7OQO - chains A and B; structure by X-ray diffraction, 3.35 A resolution.

[Chain A]
Protein: N6-adenosine-methyltransferase catalytic subunit
Source organism: Homo sapiens
Notes: EC 2.1.1.348
Reference sequence: Q86U44 (MTA70_HUMAN); residues 354-580 here = UniProt positions 354-580
Amino-acid sequence (246 residues; each row starts with the number of its first residue):
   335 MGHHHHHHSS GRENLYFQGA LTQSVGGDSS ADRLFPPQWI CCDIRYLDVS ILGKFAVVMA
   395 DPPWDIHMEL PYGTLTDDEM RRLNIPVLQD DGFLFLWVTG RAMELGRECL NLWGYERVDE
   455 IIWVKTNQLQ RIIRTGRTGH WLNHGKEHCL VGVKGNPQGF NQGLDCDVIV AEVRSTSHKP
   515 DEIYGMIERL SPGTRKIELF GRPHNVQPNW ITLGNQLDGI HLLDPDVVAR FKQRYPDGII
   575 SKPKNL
Disordered / not traced: 335-367, 401-406, 468-473, 575-580
Differences from the reference sequence: initiating methionine (335); expression tag (336-353)
Residues lining bound ligands: 0BA (2-oxidanyl-N-[[(3R)-3-oxidanyl-1-(7H-pyrrolo[2,3-d]pyrimidin-4-yl)piperidin-3-yl]methyl]-4-[[(3S)-3-propan-2-yl-2-azaspiro[3.3]heptan-2-yl]methyl]benzamide): Cys-376, Asp-377, Ile-378, Arg-379, Asp-395, Pro-396, Pro-397, Trp-398, Gly-407, Leu-409, Trp-431, Val-432, Thr-433, Glu-481, His-482, Ser-511, His-512, Lys-513, Phe-534, Gly-535, Arg-536, Gly-548, Asn-549, Gln-550
Curated features (UniProtKB/Swiss-Prot):
  - region: Pro-396 to Thr-410 (Gate loop 1), Glu-450 to Glu-454 (Interaction with METTL14), Gln-462 to Gly-479 (Interphase loop), Gln-464 to Lys-480 (Interaction with METTL14), Arg-465 to His-478 (Positively charged region required for RNA-binding), Val-507 to Asp-515 (Gate loop 2)
  - binding site (S-adenosyl-L-methionine): Asp-377, Ile-378, Asp-395, Lys-513, Arg-536 to Asn-539, Asn-549, Gln-550
  - site (Interaction with METTL14): Glu-438, Arg-441
  - natural variant: Tyr-406 (Y406C: Found in patients with large intestine cancer; uncertain significance)
  - mutagenesis: Asp-377 (D377A: Abolishes methyltransferase activity), Asp-395 to Trp-398 (Loss of function. Abolishes ability to regulate primary miRNA processing. Does not affect ability to promote mRNA translation. Abolishes formation of m6A at DNA damage sites), Asp-395 (D395A: Abolishes methyltransferase activity), Tyr-406 (Y406A: Strong reduction in methyltransferase activity), Gln-462 to Gly-479 (Impaired RNA-binding and methyltransferase activities), Trp-475 (W475A: Decreased methyltransferase activity), Asn-477 (N477A: Decreased methyltransferase activity), Glu-532 (E532A: Abolishes methyltransferase activity), Arg-536 (R536A: Slight reduction in methyltransferase activity), His-538 (H538A: Slight reduction in methyltransferase activity), Asn-539 (N539A: Abolishes methyltransferase activity), Asn-549 (N549A: Slight reduction in methyltransferase activity. Strong reduction in methyltransferase activity; when associated with A-550), 1 further mutagenesis entry in UniProt

[Chain B]
Protein: N6-adenosine-methyltransferase non-catalytic subunit
Source organism: Homo sapiens
Reference sequence: Q9HCE5 (MET14_HUMAN); residues 107-395 here = UniProt positions 107-395
Amino-acid sequence (290 residues; numbered 106 to 395; the number before each row is that of its first residue):
   106 MLKGTQSLNP HNDYCQHFVD TGHRPQNFIR DVGLADRFEE YPKLRELIRL KDELIAKSNT
   166 PPMYLQADIE AFDIRELTPK FDVILLEPPL EEYYRETGIT ANEKCWTWDD IMKLEIDEIA
   226 APRSFIFLWC GSGEGLDLGR VCLRKWGYRR CEDICWIKTN KNNPGKTKTL DPKAVFQRTK
   286 EHCLMGIKGT VKRSTDGDFI HANVDIDLII TEEPEIGNIE KPVEIFHIIE HFCLGRRRLH
   346 LFGRDSTIRP GWLTVGPTLT NSNYNAETYA SYFSAPNSYL TGCTEEIERL
Disordered / not traced: 106-116, 137-151, 201-208, 270-274, 296-308, 390-395
Disulfides: Cys-338/Cys-388
Differences from the reference sequence: initiating methionine (106)
Curated features (UniProtKB/Swiss-Prot):
  - region: Arg-135, Asp-136 (Interaction with METTL3), Ser-237, Gly-238 (Interaction with METTL3), Arg-245 to Arg-254 (Positively charged region required for RNA-binding), Arg-255 to Asp-258 (Interaction with METTL3), Lys-278 to His-287 (Interaction with METTL3), Lys-297, Arg-298 (Positively charged region required for RNA-binding), Asn-308 to Asp-312 (Interaction with METTL3)
  - site (Interaction with METTL3): Tyr-146, Asp-242, Arg-245, Arg-298
  - mutagenesis: Asp-173 (D173A: Little or no effect on S-adenosyl-L-methionine-binding or methyltransferase activity; when associated with A-192), Glu-192 (E192A: Little or no effect on methyltransferase activity. Little or no effect on S-adenosyl-L-methionine-binding or methyltransferase activity; when associated with A-173), Tyr-198 (Y198A: Does not affect methyltransferase activity of the heterodimer complex formed with METTL3), Arg-245 (R245E: Reduced RNA-binding. Reduced RNA-binding; when associated with E-255), Arg-254 to Arg-255 (Strongly reduced methyltransferase activity of the heterodimer complex formed with METTL3), Arg-255 (R255E: Reduced RNA-binding; when associated with E-245), Lys-297 to Arg-298 (Reduced RNA-binding), Arg-298 (R298P: Strongly decreased methyltransferase activity of the heterodimer complex formed with METTL3, probably due to reduced RNA-binding), Asp-312 (D312A: Decreased methyltransferase activity of the heterodimer complex formed with METTL3), Cys-338 (C338A: Does not affect methyltransferase activity of the heterodimer complex formed with METTL3), Pro-362 to Thr-363 (Little or no effect on methyltransferase activity of the heterodimer complex formed with METTL3)

[Chain A / chain B interface]
Residue-residue contacts (94; chain A residue first):
  Phe-429(A) with Phe-281(B), hydrophobic
  Gly-434(A) with Arg-255(B), hydrogen bond (backbone-side chain)
  Met-437(A) with Arg-245(B); Arg-255(B); Asp-258(B)
  Glu-438(A) with Arg-245(B), salt bridge; Arg-249(B); Arg-255(B), salt bridge
  Arg-441(A) with Leu-241(B), hydrogen bond (side chain-backbone); Asp-242(B), salt bridge; Arg-245(B)
  Arg-451(A) with Gly-238(B), hydrogen bond (side chain-backbone); Leu-241(B); Asp-242(B), salt bridge
  Val-452(A) with Lys-278(B); Val-280(B), hydrophobic; Arg-283(B), hydrogen bond (backbone-side chain)
  Asp-453(A) with Ala-279(B); Val-280(B), hydrogen bond (side chain-backbone); Phe-281(B), hydrogen bond (side chain-backbone); Arg-283(B), salt bridge
  Glu-454(A) with Leu-241(B); Lys-285(B), hydrogen bond (backbone-side chain)
  Ile-455(A) with Phe-281(B), hydrophobic
  Ile-456(A) with Cys-260(B), hydrophobic; Lys-285(B); His-287(B)
  Val-458(A) with Ile-134(B), hydrophobic
  Gln-464(A) with Phe-133(B); Ile-134(B); Arg-135(B), hydrogen bond (backbone-backbone)
  Ile-466(A) with Ile-134(B), hydrophobic; Ile-311(B), hydrophobic; Ile-315(B), hydrophobic
  His-474(A) with Glu-257(B)
  Trp-475(A) with Phe-230(B), hydrophobic; Cys-256(B); Glu-257(B), hydrogen bond (backbone-side chain); Ile-292(B), hydrophobic; Phe-337(B)
  Leu-476(A) with Glu-257(B), hydrogen bond (backbone-side chain); Ile-259(B), hydrophobic; Asp-310(B); Ile-311(B); Asp-312(B); Phe-337(B), hydrophobic
  Asn-477(A) with Val-309(B); Asp-310(B), hydrogen bond (backbone-backbone); Ile-311(B); Asp-312(B), hydrogen bond (backbone-backbone)
  His-478(A) with Glu-257(B), salt bridge; Asp-312(B)
  Gly-479(A) with Ile-311(B); Asp-312(B), hydrogen bond (backbone-side chain); Leu-313(B)
  Lys-480(A) with Asp-258(B), hydrogen bond (side chain-backbone); Cys-260(B); Asp-312(B), salt bridge; Leu-313(B)
  His-482(A) with Asp-258(B)
  Gln-496(A) with Ala-279(B); Val-280(B)
  Gly-497(A) with Val-280(B), hydrogen bond (backbone-backbone); Gln-282(B)
  Leu-498(A) with Phe-123(B)
  Asp-499(A) with Phe-123(B); Val-124(B); Phe-281(B); Gln-282(B), hydrogen bond (backbone-backbone)
  Cys-500(A) with Phe-123(B), hydrophobic; Pro-130(B); Gln-282(B); Thr-284(B)
  Asp-501(A) with Phe-281(B); Gln-282(B), hydrogen bond (backbone-backbone); Arg-283(B); Thr-284(B), hydrogen bond (side chain-backbone); Lys-285(B), salt bridge
  Val-502(A) with Pro-130(B); Gln-131(B); Thr-284(B)
  Ile-503(A) with Cys-120(B), hydrophobic
  Val-504(A) with Tyr-119(B); Pro-130(B); Gln-131(B)
  Glu-506(A) with Asn-117(B)
  Glu-516(A) with Asn-117(B); Asp-118(B)
  Met-520(A) with Cys-120(B), hydrophobic; Phe-281(B), hydrophobic
  Arg-523(A) with Cys-120(B); Gln-121(B), hydrogen bond; Val-124(B)
  Leu-524(A) with Val-280(B), hydrophobic
Other interface residues (no listed pair), chain A (41 interface residues in all): Phe-427, Arg-435, Arg-465, Ile-467, Val-485
Other interface residues (no listed pair), chain B (46 interface residues in all): Arg-129, Ser-237, Ile-262, Met-290, Leu-339

[Overview]
41 residues of chain A and 46 residues of chain B are in contact, with 19 hydrogen bonds and 8 salt bridges.
Polar pairs include Glu-438(A)/Arg-245(B), Glu-438(A)/Arg-255(B) and Arg-441(A)/Asp-242(B). Ligands of chain
A: compound 0BA.
Chain A is N6-adenosine-methyltransferase catalytic subunit and chain B is N6-adenosine-methyltransferase
non-catalytic subunit, both from Homo sapiens; the structure, Crystal structure of the human METTL3-METTL14
complex with compound UOZ111, was determined by X-ray diffraction (same publication as 7NHG, 7NHI, 7NHJ, 7NHV,
7NI7, 7NI8 and 11 further entries).
